PDB entry 6Z3D | X-ray diffraction, 1.70 A resolution | chains A and C of the 6 polymer chains in the assembly

[Chain A (and C)]
Name: Ferritin
Organism: Mus musculus
Notes: chain C of this document is another copy of the same molecule, construct and numbering; everything in this record applies to it too
UniProtKB: Q9CPX4 (Q9CPX4_MOUSE); residues 1-183 here = UniProt positions 1-183
Chain sequence (216 residues; numbered -19 to 196; the number before each row is that of its first residue; numbers below 1 keep their minus sign (Met-19 is residue -19)):
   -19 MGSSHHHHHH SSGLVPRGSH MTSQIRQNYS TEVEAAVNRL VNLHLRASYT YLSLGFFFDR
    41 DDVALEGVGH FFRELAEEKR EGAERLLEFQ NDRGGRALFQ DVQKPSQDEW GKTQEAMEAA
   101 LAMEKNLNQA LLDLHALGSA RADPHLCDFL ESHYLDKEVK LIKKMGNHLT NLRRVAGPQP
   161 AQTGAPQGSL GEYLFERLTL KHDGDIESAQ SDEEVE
Not modelled in the structure: -19 to 1, 157-168, 183-196 (chain C: -19 to 0, 157-168, 183-196)
Differences from the reference sequence: initiating methionine (-19); expression tag (-18 to 0, 184-196)

[How chain A and chain C interact]
Contacting residue pairs (26; chain A residue first):
  Lys143(A) - Asp39(C)  hydrogen bond (side chain-backbone)
  Lys143(A) - Asp41(C)
  Gly146(A) - Asp41(C)
  Asn147(A) - Asp41(C)
  Asn147(A) - Ala44(C)
  Thr150(A) - Asp41(C)  hydrogen bond (side chain-backbone)
  Thr150(A) - Asp42(C)
  Thr150(A) - Val43(C)
  Asn151(A) - Ala44(C)  hydrogen bond (side chain-backbone)
  Asn151(A) - Tyr173(C)
  Arg154(A) - Val43(C)  hydrogen bond (side chain-backbone)
  Arg154(A) - Ala44(C)
  Arg154(A) - Leu45(C)
  Arg154(A) - Ser169(C)
  Arg154(A) - Leu170(C)
  Arg154(A) - Tyr173(C)
  Val155(A) - Leu170(C)  hydrophobic
  Val155(A) - Tyr173(C)  hydrophobic
  Leu174(A) - Leu170(C)  hydrophobic
  Leu174(A) - Tyr173(C)
  Phe175(A) - Tyr173(C)
  Leu178(A) - Tyr173(C)
  Leu178(A) - Leu174(C)  hydrophobic
  Leu178(A) - Arg177(C)  hydrogen bond (backbone-side chain)
  Thr179(A) - Tyr173(C)  hydrogen bond
  Thr179(A) - Arg177(C)
Interface residues without a listed pair, chain A (13 interface residues in all): Leu170, Gly171
Interface residues without a listed pair, chain C (14 interface residues in all): Arg40, Glu172, Leu178

[Summary]
Chain A and chain C form an interface of 13 and 14 residues respectively, with 6 hydrogen bonds. Polar pairs
include Lys143(A)-Asp39(C), Thr150(A)-Asp41(C) and Asn151(A)-Ala44(C).
Chain A and chain C are both Ferritin (Mus musculus); the structure, L-FerritinMSA, was determined by X-ray
diffraction together with 6ZLQ, 6ZLG and 6ZH5 from the same study.
